PDB entry 5C0F | X-ray diffraction, 1.46 A resolution | chains A and C of the 3 polymer chains in the assembly

Chain A:
Protein: HLA class I histocompatibility antigen, A-2 alpha chain
Organism: Homo sapiens
UniProt: P01892 (1A02_HUMAN); residues 1-276 here correspond to UniProt positions 25-300 (UniProt number = residue number + 24)
Amino-acid sequence (277 residues; row label = number of the first residue in the row; numbering starts at 0):
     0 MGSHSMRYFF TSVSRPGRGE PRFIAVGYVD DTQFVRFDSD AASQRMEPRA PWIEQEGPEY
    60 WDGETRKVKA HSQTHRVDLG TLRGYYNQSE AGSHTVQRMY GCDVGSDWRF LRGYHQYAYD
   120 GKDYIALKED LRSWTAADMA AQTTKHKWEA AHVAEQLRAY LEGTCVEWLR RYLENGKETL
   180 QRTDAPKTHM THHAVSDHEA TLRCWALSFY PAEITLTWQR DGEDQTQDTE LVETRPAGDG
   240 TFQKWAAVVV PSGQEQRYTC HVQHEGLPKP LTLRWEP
Disulfide bonds: Cys101-Cys164, Cys203-Cys259
Differences from the reference sequence: initiating methionine (0)

Chain C:
Protein: Marker peptide
Amino-acid sequence (10 residues; row label = number of the first residue in the row):
     1 RQWGPDPAAV

Chain A / chain C interface:
Residue-residue contacts (43; chain A residue first):
  Met5(A) with Arg1(C)
  Tyr7(A) with Arg1(C), hydrogen bond (side chain-backbone); Gln2(C)
  Phe9(A) with Gln2(C)
  Met45(A) with Gln2(C)
  Tyr59(A) with Arg1(C)
  Glu63(A) with Arg1(C), salt bridge; Gln2(C), hydrogen bond (side chain-backbone)
  Lys66(A) with Arg1(C); Gln2(C), hydrogen bond (side chain-backbone); Gly4(C); Pro5(C)
  Val67(A) with Gln2(C)
  Ala69(A) with Asp6(C)
  His70(A) with Asp6(C); Pro7(C)
  Thr73(A) with Asp6(C), hydrogen bond; Pro7(C); Ala9(C)
  Asp77(A) with Ala9(C); Val10(C), hydrogen bond (side chain-backbone)
  Thr80(A) with Val10(C)
  Leu81(A) with Val10(C), hydrophobic
  Tyr84(A) with Val10(C), hydrogen bond (side chain-backbone)
  Arg97(A) with Pro7(C)
  Tyr99(A) with Gln2(C); Trp3(C), hydrogen bond (side chain-backbone)
  His114(A) with Trp3(C)
  Tyr116(A) with Val10(C)
  Thr143(A) with Val10(C), hydrogen bond (side chain-backbone)
  Lys146(A) with Ala9(C); Val10(C), hydrogen bond (side chain-backbone)
  Trp147(A) with Ala8(C); Ala9(C), hydrogen bond (side chain-backbone); Val10(C), hydrophobic
  Val152(A) with Ala8(C), hydrophobic
  Leu156(A) with Trp3(C), hydrophobic
  Tyr159(A) with Arg1(C), hydrogen bond (side chain-backbone); Gln2(C); Trp3(C)
  Thr163(A) with Arg1(C)
  Trp167(A) with Arg1(C)
  Tyr171(A) with Arg1(C), hydrogen bond (side chain-backbone)
Other interface residues (no listed pair), chain A (31 interface residues in all): Arg65, Tyr123, Gln155

In short:
The interface between chain A and chain C involves 31 residues on one side and 10 on the other; the contacts
include 12 hydrogen bonds and 1 salt bridge. Among the polar pairs are Glu63(A)-Arg1(C), Tyr7(A)-Arg1(C) and
Glu63(A)-Gln2(C).
Here chain A is HLA class I histocompatibility antigen, A-2 alpha chain (Homo sapiens) and chain C is Marker
peptide. Entry 5C0F (HLA-A02 carrying RQWGPDPAAV) was determined by X-ray diffraction (same publication as
5C07, 5C08, 5C09, 5C0A, 5C0B, 5C0C and 6 further entries).
